7KZV - chains O and Q of the 19 polymer chains in the assembly; structure by electron microscopy, 4.20 A resolution (low resolution: residue-level contacts below are approximate; hydrogen-bond / salt-bridge calls are withheld).

# Chain O
Protein: Fanconi anemia group B protein
Organism: Homo sapiens
UniProt: Q8NB91 (FANCB_HUMAN); numbering as in UniProt (aligned over 1-859)
Sequence (884 residues; each row starts with the number of its first residue; numbers below 1 keep their minus sign (Met-24 is residue -24)):
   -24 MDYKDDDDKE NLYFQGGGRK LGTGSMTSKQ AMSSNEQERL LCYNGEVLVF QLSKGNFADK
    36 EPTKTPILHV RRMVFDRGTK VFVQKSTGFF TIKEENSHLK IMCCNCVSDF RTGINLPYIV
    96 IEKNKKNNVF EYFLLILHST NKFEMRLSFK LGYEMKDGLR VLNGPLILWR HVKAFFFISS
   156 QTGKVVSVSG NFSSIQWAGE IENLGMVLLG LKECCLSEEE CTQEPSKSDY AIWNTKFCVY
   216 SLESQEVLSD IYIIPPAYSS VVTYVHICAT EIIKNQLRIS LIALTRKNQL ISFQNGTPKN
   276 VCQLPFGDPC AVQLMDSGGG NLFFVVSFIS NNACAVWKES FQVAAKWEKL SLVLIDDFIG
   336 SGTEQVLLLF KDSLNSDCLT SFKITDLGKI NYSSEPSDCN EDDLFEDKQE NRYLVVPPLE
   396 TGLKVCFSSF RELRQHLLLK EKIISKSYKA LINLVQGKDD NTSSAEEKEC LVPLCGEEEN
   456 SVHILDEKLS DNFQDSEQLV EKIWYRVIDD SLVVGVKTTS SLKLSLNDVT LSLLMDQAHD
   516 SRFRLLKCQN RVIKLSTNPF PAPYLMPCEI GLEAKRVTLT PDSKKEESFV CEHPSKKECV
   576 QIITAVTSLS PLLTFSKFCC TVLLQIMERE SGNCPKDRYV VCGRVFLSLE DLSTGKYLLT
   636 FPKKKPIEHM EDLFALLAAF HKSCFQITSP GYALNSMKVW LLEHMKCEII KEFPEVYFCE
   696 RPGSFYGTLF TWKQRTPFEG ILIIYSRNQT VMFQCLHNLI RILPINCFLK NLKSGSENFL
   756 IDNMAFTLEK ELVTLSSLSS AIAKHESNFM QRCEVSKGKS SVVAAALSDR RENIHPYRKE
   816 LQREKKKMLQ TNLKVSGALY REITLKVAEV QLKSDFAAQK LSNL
Unresolved in the structure: -24 to 6, 33-38, 189-203, 370-384, 433-470, 536-570, 784-828
Differences from the reference sequence: initiating methionine (-24); expression tag (-23 to 0)
UniProt features mapped onto this chain:
  - modified residue: Thr2 (N-acetylthreonine)

# Chain Q
Protein: Fanconi anemia core complex-associated protein 100
Organism: Homo sapiens
UniProt: Q0VG06 (FP100_HUMAN); numbering as in UniProt (aligned over 1-881)
Sequence (906 residues; each row starts with the number of its first residue; numbers below 1 keep their minus sign (Met-24 is residue -24)):
   -24 MDYKDHDGDY KDHDIDYKDD DDKGSMAGAA PRVRYLAGFC CPLGGLAAGK PRVLCHEAEV
    36 FLSTGSELVY VYDQEGGLLT AAFRFPDQVW HLELLAPRRL LYALCARRGL YCLSLDHPGR
    96 SRSTSQDDRD SEDGDQPSPV IPVDPDACIL PDAALCAFTL LDSVLVTLVQ GPARWKMQLF
   156 EQPCPGEDPR PGGQIGEVEL SSYTPPAGVP GKPAAPHFLP VLCSVSPSGS RVPHDLLGGS
   216 GGFTLEDALF GLLFGADATL LQSPVVLCGL PDGQLCCVIL KALVTSRSAP GDPNALVKIL
   276 HHLEEPVIFI GALKTEPQAA EAAENFLPDE DVHCDCLVAF GHHGRMLAIK ASWDESGKLV
   336 PELREYCLPG PVLCAACGGG GRVYHSTPSD LCVVDLSRGS TPLGPEQPEE GPGGLPPMLC
   396 PASLNICSVV SLSASPRTHE GGTKLLALSA KGRLMTCSLD LDSEMPGPAR MTTESAGQKI
   456 KELLSGIGNI SERVSFLKKA VDQRNKALTS LNEAMNVSCA LLSSGTGPRP ISCTTSTTWS
   516 RLQTQDVLMA TCVLENSSSF SLDQGWTLCI QVLTSSCALD LDSACSAITY TIPVDQLGPG
   576 ARREVTLPLG PGENGGLDLP VTVSCTLFYS LREVVGGALA PSDSEDPFLD ECPSDVLPEQ
   636 EGVCLPLSRH TVDMLQCLRF PGLAPPHTRA PSPLGPTRDP VATFLETCRE PGSQPAGPAS
   696 LRAEYLPPSV ASIKVSAELL RAALKDGHSG VPLCCATLQW LLAENAAVDV VRARALSSIQ
   756 GVAPDGANVH LIVREVAMTD LCPAGPIQAV EIQVESSSLA DICRAHHAVV GRMQTMVTEQ
   816 ATQGSSAPDL RVQYLRQIHA NHETLLREVQ TLRDRLCTED EASSCATAQR LLQVYRQLRH
   876 PSLILL
Unresolved in the structure: -24 to 4, 94-112, 183-190, 206-216, 261-270, 294-302, 374-382, 409-415, 436-448, 613-634, 686-700
Differences from the reference sequence: initiating methionine (-24); expression tag (-23 to 0)
UniProt features mapped onto this chain:
  - modified residue: Ser667 (Phosphoserine)

# Interface between chain O and chain Q
Residue-residue contacts (236):
  Asn19(O) with Tyr10(Q); Ala12(Q); Gly13(Q); Arg428(Q)
  Arg52(O) with Ala5(Q)
  Ser83(O) with Cys15(Q)
  Arg86(O) with Arg59(Q)
  Thr87(O) with Tyr45(Q)
  Gly88(O) with Phe14(Q); Cys15(Q)
  Ile89(O) with Gly13(Q); Tyr47(Q)
  Asn90(O) with Gly13(Q)
  Asn138(O) with Cys15(Q)
  Trp172(O) with Leu18(Q)
  Glu175(O) with Cys15(Q); Cys16(Q); Leu18(Q)
  Glu177(O) with Pro17(Q)
  Ile242(O) with Leu18(Q)
  Thr245(O) with Leu18(Q)
  Asp291(O) with Lys426(Q)
  Gly293(O) with Asp365(Q)
  Gly294(O) with Asp365(Q)
  Asn296(O) with Lys454(Q)
  Trp312(O) with Glu457(Q)
  Asp331(O) with Arg428(Q)
  Asp332(O) with Tyr10(Q)
  Gly335(O) with Arg7(Q); Val8(Q)
  Ser336(O) with Val8(Q); Cys395(Q)
  Gly337(O) with Tyr10(Q); Pro396(Q)
  Thr338(O) with Leu394(Q)
  Glu339(O) with Lys426(Q)
  Arg387(O) with Glu449(Q); Ala451(Q)
  Val391(O) with Leu458(Q)
  Leu394(O) with Ile455(Q); Leu458(Q)
  Glu395(O) with Leu458(Q)
  Leu398(O) with Ile465(Q)
  Cys401(O) with Ile465(Q)
  Phe402(O) with Ile465(Q)
  Ser404(O) with Val469(Q)
  Phe405(O) with Arg468(Q); Leu472(Q)
  Arg406(O) with His318(Q)
  Arg409(O) with Leu472(Q)
  Leu412(O) with Leu472(Q); Ala475(Q); Val476(Q)
  Lys415(O) with Asn480(Q)
  Glu416(O) with Arg479(Q)
  Ile419(O) with Arg479(Q); Leu483(Q)
  Ser422(O) with Leu486(Q); Met490(Q)
  Tyr423(O) with Leu486(Q); Leu606(Q); Gln635(Q); Glu636(Q); Gly637(Q)
  Leu426(O) with Met490(Q); Ser493(Q); Val638(Q)
  Leu429(O) with Ser493(Q); Leu497(Q)
  Val430(O) with Ser493(Q); Leu497(Q); Leu640(Q)
  Ser500(O) with Ala553(Q)
  Asp503(O) with Leu548(Q); Ser551(Q)
  Thr505(O) with Gln546(Q); Thr564(Q)
  Leu506(O) with Thr564(Q)
  Ser507(O) with Thr564(Q)
  Leu508(O) with Thr566(Q)
  Leu509(O) with Cys544(Q)
  Asp511(O) with Arg607(Q)
  Gln512(O) with Pro568(Q); Asp570(Q)
  Phe518(O) with Pro568(Q); Asp570(Q)
  Arg519(O) with Ile567(Q); Pro568(Q)
  Leu520(O) with Tyr565(Q); Thr566(Q); Ile567(Q)
  Leu521(O) with Thr564(Q); Tyr565(Q); Thr566(Q)
  Lys522(O) with Ile563(Q); Tyr565(Q)
  Cys523(O) with Ile563(Q); Thr564(Q)
  Gln524(O) with Cys560(Q); Ile563(Q)
  Asn525(O) with Ala559(Q); Cys560(Q); Ser561(Q); Ala562(Q); Ile563(Q); Thr564(Q)
  Arg526(O) with Ala559(Q); Ser561(Q)
  Val527(O) with Asp557(Q); Ser561(Q)
  Cys594(O) with Arg607(Q)
  Thr596(O) with Phe603(Q)
  Leu598(O) with Phe603(Q)
  Gln600(O) with Cys544(Q); Gln546(Q); Thr601(Q); Cys639(Q)
  Met602(O) with Gln546(Q); Leu548(Q); Ser599(Q); Arg644(Q)
  Arg604(O) with Ala553(Q)
  Cys609(O) with Arg644(Q)
  Asp612(O) with Pro641(Q)
  Tyr614(O) with Gly637(Q); Val638(Q); Cys639(Q)
  Val616(O) with Phe603(Q)
  Arg619(O) with Arg607(Q); Glu636(Q)
  Phe621(O) with Arg607(Q)
  Lys657(O) with Asp557(Q); Ala559(Q)
  Phe660(O) with Val676(Q)
  Arg710(O) with Glu854(Q)
  Ile716(O) with Leu556(Q)
  Met727(O) with Val676(Q)
  Phe728(O) with Phe679(Q)
  His732(O) with Cys683(Q)
  Leu744(O) with Leu680(Q)
  Asn746(O) with Asp674(Q); Val676(Q)
  Leu747(O) with Leu556(Q)
  Lys748(O) with Asp557(Q)
  Ser749(O) with Leu554(Q)
  Gly750(O) with Leu554(Q); Asp555(Q); Leu556(Q); Asp557(Q)
  Ser751(O) with Asp555(Q); Leu556(Q)
  Glu752(O) with Ser859(Q)
  Phe754(O) with Ala553(Q); Leu554(Q); Asp555(Q)
  Leu755(O) with Leu554(Q)
  Ile756(O) with Leu851(Q); Ser859(Q)
  Asp757(O) with Arg848(Q)
  Met759(O) with Tyr870(Q)
  Ala760(O) with Val844(Q); Arg848(Q)
  Phe761(O) with Arg848(Q)
  Glu764(O) with Leu841(Q); Val844(Q); Gln845(Q); Arg848(Q)
  Glu766(O) with Arg874(Q)
  Leu767(O) with His837(Q); Leu840(Q); Leu841(Q)
  Val768(O) with Leu841(Q)
  Leu770(O) with His837(Q)
  Ser771(O) with His834(Q); His837(Q)
  Ser774(O) with Leu830(Q); His834(Q)
  Ile777(O) with Leu830(Q)
  His780(O) with Arg826(Q)
  Glu781(O) with Arg826(Q); Val827(Q); Arg831(Q)
  Lys829(O) with Asp824(Q); Arg826(Q)
  Val830(O) with Pro823(Q); Asp824(Q); Arg826(Q)
  Gly832(O) with Ser821(Q); Ala822(Q)
  Ala833(O) with Ser821(Q)
  Tyr835(O) with Ile879(Q)
  Arg836(O) with Val812(Q); Ser820(Q); Ser821(Q); Leu881(Q)
  Thr839(O) with Leu878(Q); Leu880(Q)
  Leu840(O) with Gln809(Q); Val812(Q); Thr813(Q)
  Ala843(O) with Val805(Q); Gln809(Q); Leu878(Q)
  Glu844(O) with Gln809(Q)
  Gln846(O) with His801(Q); Arg874(Q); Ser877(Q); Leu878(Q)
  Leu847(O) with His802(Q); Val805(Q); Gln809(Q)
  Ser849(O) with Arg874(Q)
  Asp850(O) with Cys798(Q); His801(Q); His802(Q); Tyr870(Q)
  Phe851(O) with Ser550(Q); Ser551(Q); Cys552(Q); Pro595(Q); His802(Q)
  Ala853(O) with Cys798(Q); Tyr870(Q)
  Gln854(O) with Asp593(Q); Leu594(Q); Ala795(Q); Cys798(Q); Arg799(Q)
  Lys855(O) with Ser550(Q); Leu554(Q); Asp593(Q)
  Ser857(O) with Leu794(Q); Ala795(Q)
  Asn858(O) with Asp593(Q); Ala795(Q); Arg799(Q)
Other interface residues (no listed pair), chain O (154 interface residues in all): Tyr18, Gly20, Phe85, Ile176, Cys243, Tyr388, Val390, Ser403, Leu408, Gln410, His411, Ile418, Ala513, Asp515, Lys529, Gln724, Leu731, Ile735, Cys742, Phe743, Asn758, Leu763, Ser775, Val842, Leu856
Other interface residues (no listed pair), chain Q (150 interface residues in all): Pro6, Gly19, Leu54, Arg320, Cys342, Ser364, Gly461, Ile462, Lys473, Ala482, Ala489, Cys494, Gln539, Thr542, Ser558, Arg578, Tyr604, Ser605, Glu608, Gly612, Pro675, Arg684, Gly806, Ala816, Leu825, Glu838, Ala863, Leu866, Leu867, Val869, Leu873

# In short
Chain O and chain Q form an interface of 154 and 150 residues respectively.
Here chain O is Fanconi anemia group B protein and chain Q is Fanconi anemia core complex-associated protein
100, both from Homo sapiens. Entry 7KZV (Structure of the human fanconi anaemia Core-UBE2T-ID-DNA complex in
closed state) was determined by electron microscopy (same publication as 7KZP, 7KZQ, 7KZR, 7KZS and 7KZT).
